PDB entry 7USP | X-ray diffraction, 2.85 A resolution | chains B and D of the 6 polymer chains in the assembly

# Chain B (and D)
Molecule: Caspase-3 subunit p12
From: Homo sapiens
Notes: EC 3.4.22.56; chain D of this document is another copy of the same molecule, construct and numbering; everything in this record applies to it too
UniProt: P42574 (CASP3_HUMAN); residues 176-277 here = UniProt positions 176-277
Chain sequence (102 residues; row label = number of the first residue in the row):
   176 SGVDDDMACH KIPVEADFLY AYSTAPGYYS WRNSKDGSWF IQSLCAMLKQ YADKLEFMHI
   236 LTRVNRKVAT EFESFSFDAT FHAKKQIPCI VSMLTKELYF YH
Not modelled in the structure: 176-185, 277 (chain D: 176-184)
Swiss-Prot annotation at these positions:
  - modified residue: R207 (Microbial infection: ADP-riboxanated arginine)
  - mutagenesis: R207 (R207A: Abolished ADP-riboxanation by C.violaceum CopC)

# Chain B / chain D interface
Residue-residue contacts (63):
  K186(B) with A244(D); E248(D), salt bridge; A258(D), hydrogen bond (side chain-backbone); K260(D), hydrogen bond (backbone-side chain)
  P188(B) with A244(D); K260(D); Q261(D); I262(D)
  E190(B) with Y203(D), hydrogen bond; I262(D)
  A191(B) with I262(D), hydrophobic
  P201(B) with M268(D)
  Y203(B) with E190(D), hydrogen bond
  E231(B) with H234(D), salt bridge
  M233(B) with M233(D), hydrophobic
  H234(B) with E231(D), salt bridge; H234(D); E272(D), salt bridge
  T237(B) with T270(D); K271(D)
  R238(B) with E272(D), salt bridge
  N240(B) with S267(D); M268(D); L269(D), hydrogen bond (side chain-backbone)
  R241(B) with T270(D), hydrogen bond (side chain-backbone); K271(D)
  A244(B) with K186(D); I187(D); P188(D)
  T245(B) with H185(D)
  E248(B) with K186(D)
  A258(B) with K186(D)
  K260(B) with K186(D), hydrogen bond (side chain-backbone); I187(D); P188(D)
  Q261(B) with P188(D)
  I262(B) with P188(D); E190(D); A191(D), hydrophobic; M268(D); T270(D)
  P263(B) with M268(D)
  C264(B) with V266(D), hydrophobic; M268(D), hydrophobic
  I265(B) with I265(D); V266(D); S267(D), hydrogen bond (backbone-backbone)
  V266(B) with C264(D), hydrophobic; I265(D)
  S267(B) with N240(D); P263(D); C264(D); I265(D), hydrogen bond (backbone-backbone)
  M268(B) with A200(D), hydrophobic; P201(D); I262(D), hydrophobic; P263(D)
  L269(B) with N240(D), hydrogen bond (backbone-side chain)
  T270(B) with T237(D); R241(D), hydrogen bond (backbone-side chain)
  K271(B) with T237(D)
  E272(B) with H234(D), salt bridge; T237(D)
Other interface residues (no listed pair), chain B (33 interface residues in all): I187, A200, Y274
Other interface residues (no listed pair), chain D (32 interface residues in all): T245

# In short
Chain B and chain D form an interface of 33 and 32 residues respectively, with 11 hydrogen bonds and 6 salt
bridges. Among the polar pairs are K186(B)-E248(D), E231(B)-H234(D) and H234(B)-E272(D). From UniProt: one
mutagenesis site on chain B.
Chain B and chain D are both Caspase-3 subunit p12 (Homo sapiens); the structure, Crystal Structure of
Caspase-3 with Peptide Inhibitor AcITV(Orn)D-CHO, was determined by X-ray diffraction together with 7RNA,
7RNG, 7USO and 7USQ from the same study.
